7RM4 - chains C and E of the 5 polymer chains in the assembly; structure by X-ray diffraction, 3.33 A resolution.

# Chain C
Name: Cellular tumor antigen p53 peptide
Organism: Homo sapiens
UniProt: P04637 (P53_HUMAN); residues 1-9 here correspond to UniProt positions 168-176 (UniProt number = residue number + 167)
Chain sequence (9 residues; row label = number of the first residue in the row):
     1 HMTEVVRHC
Sequence notes: engineered mutation His8 (Arg175 in P04637)

# Chain E
Name: 6-11 T cell receptor alpha chain
Organism: Homo sapiens
Chain sequence (206 residues; each row starts with the number of its first residue; numbering starts at 0):
     0 MSQKIEQNSE ALNIQEGKTA TLTCNYTNYS PAYLQWYRQD PGRGPVFLLL IRENEKEKRK
    60 ERLKVTFDTT LKQSLFHITA SQPADSATYL CALDIYPHDM RFGAGTRLTV KPNIQNPDPA
   120 VYQLRDSKSS DKSVCLFTDF DSQTNVSQSK DSDVYITDKC VLDMRSMDFK SNSAVAWSNK
   180 SDFACANAFN NSIIPEDTFF PSPESS
Unresolved in the structure: 0-2, 203-205
Cystine bridges: Cys23-Cys90, Cys134-Cys184

# How chain C and chain E interact
Residue-residue contacts - 9 pairs, chain C then chain E:
  Glu4(C) - Ser29(E)
  Glu4(C) - Tyr95(E)
  Val5(C) - Tyr95(E)
  Val6(C) - Tyr95(E)
  Val6(C) - Pro96(E)
  Arg7(C) - Tyr32(E)
  Arg7(C) - Asp93(E)  salt bridge
  Arg7(C) - Tyr95(E)
  Arg7(C) - Pro96(E)  hydrogen bond (side chain-backbone)
Other interface residues (no listed pair), chain C (5 interface residues in all): His8
Other interface residues (no listed pair), chain E (7 interface residues in all): Pro30, His97
The authors on this interface:
  - residue pairs: Asp93(E)-Arg7(C) (hydrogen bond), Tyr95(E)-Val5(C) (hydrophobic contact), Tyr95(E)-Val6(C) (hydrophobic contact), Pro96(E)-Arg7(C) (hydrogen bond)

# Overview
The interface between chain C and chain E involves 5 residues on one side and 7 on the other, with 1 hydrogen
bond and 1 salt bridge. Polar contacts include Arg7(C)-Asp93(E) and Arg7(C)-Pro96(E). The authors report
hydrogen bonds between Asp93(E) and Arg7(C) and Pro96(E) and Arg7(C); hydrophobic contacts between Tyr95(E)
and Val5(C) and Tyr95(E) and Val6(C).
Here chain C is Cellular tumor antigen p53 peptide and chain E is 6-11 T cell receptor alpha chain, both from
Homo sapiens. Entry 7RM4 (Neoantigen p53R175H-specific TCR 6-11 binds to p53R175H-HLA-A2) was determined by
X-ray diffraction.
